Entry 3W1H (X-ray diffraction, 3.89 A resolution); this record covers chains C and D of the 5 polymer chains in the assembly.

[Chain C (and D)]
Name: L-seryl-tRNA(Sec) selenium transferase
From: Aquifex aeolicus
Notes: EC 2.9.1.1; chain D of this document is another copy of the same molecule, construct and numbering; everything in this record applies to it too
Reference sequence: O67140 (SELA_AQUAE); numbering as in UniProt (aligned over 1-452)
Chain sequence (452 residues; numbered 1 to 452; the number before each row is that of its first residue):
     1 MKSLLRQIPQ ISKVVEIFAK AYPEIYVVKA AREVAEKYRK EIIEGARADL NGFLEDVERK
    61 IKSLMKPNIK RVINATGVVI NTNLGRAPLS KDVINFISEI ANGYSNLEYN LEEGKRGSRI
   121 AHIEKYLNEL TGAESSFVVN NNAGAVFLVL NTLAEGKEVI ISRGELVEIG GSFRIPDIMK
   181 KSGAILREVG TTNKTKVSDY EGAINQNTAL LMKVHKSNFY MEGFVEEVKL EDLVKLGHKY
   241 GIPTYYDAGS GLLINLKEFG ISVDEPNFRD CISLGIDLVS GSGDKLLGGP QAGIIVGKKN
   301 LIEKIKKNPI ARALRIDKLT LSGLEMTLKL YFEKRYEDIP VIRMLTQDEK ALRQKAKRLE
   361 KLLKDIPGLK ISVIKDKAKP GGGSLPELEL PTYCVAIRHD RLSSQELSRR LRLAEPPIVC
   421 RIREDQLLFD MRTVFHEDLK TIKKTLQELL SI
Differences from the reference sequence: engineered mutation A19 (Lys in O67140), A21 (Lys in O67140), A46 (Lys in O67140), A48 (Lys in O67140)
Modified residues: K285 ((2S)-2-amino-6-[[3-hydroxy-2-methyl-5-(phosphonooxymethyl)pyridin-4-yl]methylideneamino]hexanoic acid; LLP)
Swiss-Prot annotation at these positions:
  - modified residue: K285 (N6-(pyridoxal phosphate)lysine)
Reported in the primary citation:
  - mutagenesis - T191Y/T192Y/D199R/Y220P: abolished catalytic activity
  - self-association interface (contacts with another copy of this molecule): T191
  - catalytic residues: K285 (proposed by the authors, not directly observed)
  - mutagenesis - R86A, N218A, F224A, R312A, R315A: decreased catalytic activity
  - catalytic residues: R119, D284

[How chain C and chain D interact]
Pairs across the interface (170; chain C residue first):
  I25(C) - F332(D)
  I25(C) - E333(D)
  Y26(C) - K329(D)
  Y26(C) - E333(D)  hydrogen bond
  K29(C) - E129(D)  salt bridge
  M65(C) - K329(D)
  P67(C) - F96(D)  hydrophobic
  P67(C) - E325(D)
  N68(C) - N106(D)  hydrogen bond (backbone-side chain)
  N68(C) - H122(D)  hydrogen bond (side chain-backbone)
  N68(C) - E325(D)  hydrogen bond (backbone-side chain)
  I69(C) - F96(D)
  I69(C) - I100(D)
  I69(C) - N106(D)
  I69(C) - H122(D)
  I69(C) - L321(D)  hydrophobic
  I69(C) - S322(D)
  I69(C) - E325(D)  hydrogen bond (backbone-side chain)
  K70(C) - I100(D)
  K70(C) - S105(D)
  K70(C) - N106(D)  hydrogen bond (backbone-side chain)
  R71(C) - E99(D)
  R71(C) - I100(D)
  R71(C) - Y104(D)
  V72(C) - Y104(D)  hydrogen bond (backbone-backbone)
  V72(C) - S105(D)
  V72(C) - N106(D)
  N74(C) - Y104(D)
  V78(C) - Y104(D)
  V79(C) - Y104(D)  hydrogen bond (backbone-side chain)
  T82(C) - E108(D)
  N83(C) - S105(D)
  N83(C) - E108(D)  hydrogen bond (backbone-backbone)
  N83(C) - Y109(D)  hydrogen bond (backbone-backbone)
  N83(C) - R116(D)
  L84(C) - Y104(D)
  L84(C) - S105(D)  hydrogen bond (backbone-backbone)
  L84(C) - Y109(D)  hydrophobic
  G85(C) - S105(D)
  G85(C) - K318(D)  hydrogen bond (backbone-side chain)
  R86(C) - Y104(D)
  R86(C) - R312(D)
  A87(C) - K318(D)  hydrogen bond (backbone-side chain)
  P88(C) - A101(D)
  P88(C) - G103(D)
  P88(C) - Y104(D)  hydrophobic
  L89(C) - A101(D)  hydrogen bond (backbone-backbone)
  L89(C) - N102(D)
  I94(C) - S98(D)
  I94(C) - A101(D)
  I94(C) - N102(D)
  F96(C) - P67(D)  hydrophobic
  F96(C) - I69(D)
  I97(C) - L319(D)  hydrophobic
  S98(C) - I94(D)
  E99(C) - R71(D)  hydrogen bond (backbone-side chain)
  I100(C) - I69(D)  hydrophobic
  I100(C) - K70(D)
  I100(C) - R71(D)
  A101(C) - P88(D)
  A101(C) - L89(D)  hydrogen bond (backbone-backbone)
  A101(C) - I94(D)
  N102(C) - R71(D)  hydrogen bond
  N102(C) - L89(D)
  N102(C) - I94(D)
  G103(C) - R71(D)
  G103(C) - P88(D)
  Y104(C) - R71(D)
  Y104(C) - V72(D)  hydrogen bond (backbone-backbone)
  Y104(C) - N74(D)
  Y104(C) - V78(D)
  Y104(C) - V79(D)  hydrogen bond (side chain-backbone)
  Y104(C) - L84(D)
  Y104(C) - P88(D)  hydrophobic
  Y104(C) - M344(D)
  S105(C) - K70(D)
  S105(C) - V72(D)
  S105(C) - N83(D)
  S105(C) - L84(D)  hydrogen bond (backbone-backbone)
  S105(C) - G85(D)
  N106(C) - N68(D)  hydrogen bond (side chain-backbone)
  N106(C) - I69(D)
  N106(C) - K70(D)  hydrogen bond (side chain-backbone)
  N106(C) - V72(D)
  L107(C) - N83(D)
  L107(C) - G85(D)
  E108(C) - T82(D)
  E108(C) - N83(D)  hydrogen bond (backbone-backbone)
  Y109(C) - N83(D)  hydrogen bond (backbone-backbone)
  L111(C) - K70(D)
  L111(C) - R412(D)  hydrogen bond (backbone-side chain)
  E112(C) - R412(D)  hydrogen bond (backbone-side chain)
  E113(C) - R412(D)
  G114(C) - R412(D)
  R116(C) - N83(D)
  R116(C) - G171(D)
  R119(C) - Q291(D)  hydrogen bond
  H122(C) - N68(D)  hydrogen bond (backbone-side chain)
  H122(C) - I69(D)
  Y126(C) - N68(D)
  N140(C) - N140(D)
  N140(C) - A313(D)
  N140(C) - L314(D)
  N140(C) - R315(D)  hydrogen bond (side chain-backbone)
  N141(C) - R312(D)  hydrogen bond (side chain-backbone)
  N141(C) - R315(D)
  A143(C) - R312(D)
  A143(C) - A313(D)  hydrophobic
  G144(C) - A313(D)
  F147(C) - F147(D)  hydrophobic
  F147(C) - I310(D)  hydrophobic
  N151(C) - K181(D)  hydrogen bond
  E155(C) - K181(D)  salt bridge
  I169(C) - R312(D)
  G171(C) - R116(D)
  S172(C) - R312(D)
  F173(C) - R312(D)
  K181(C) - N151(D)  hydrogen bond
  K181(C) - E155(D)  salt bridge
  K181(C) - P309(D)
  K181(C) - I310(D)
  K285(C) - R312(D)
  Q291(C) - R119(D)  hydrogen bond
  Q291(C) - R315(D)  hydrogen bond (side chain-backbone)
  Q291(C) - I316(D)
  Q291(C) - D317(D)
  P309(C) - D177(D)
  P309(C) - I178(D)
  P309(C) - K181(D)
  I310(C) - F147(D)  hydrophobic
  I310(C) - K181(D)
  R312(C) - R86(D)
  R312(C) - N141(D)  hydrogen bond (backbone-side chain)
  R312(C) - A143(D)
  R312(C) - I169(D)
  R312(C) - F173(D)
  R312(C) - K285(D)
  A313(C) - N140(D)
  A313(C) - N141(D)
  A313(C) - A143(D)  hydrophobic
  A313(C) - G144(D)
  A313(C) - L314(D)
  L314(C) - N140(D)  hydrogen bond (backbone-side chain)
  L314(C) - A313(D)
  L314(C) - L314(D)  hydrophobic
  R315(C) - N140(D)  hydrogen bond (backbone-side chain)
  R315(C) - N141(D)  hydrogen bond (backbone-side chain)
  R315(C) - Q291(D)  hydrogen bond (backbone-side chain)
  I316(C) - Q291(D)  hydrogen bond (backbone-side chain)
  D317(C) - N140(D)
  D317(C) - Q291(D)
  D317(C) - D317(D)
  D317(C) - T320(D)
  K318(C) - G85(D)
  K318(C) - A87(D)
  L319(C) - I97(D)  hydrophobic
  L319(C) - L319(D)  hydrophobic
  L319(C) - T320(D)
  T320(C) - D317(D)
  T320(C) - L319(D)
  L321(C) - I69(D)  hydrophobic
  S322(C) - I69(D)
  E325(C) - P67(D)
  E325(C) - N68(D)  hydrogen bond (side chain-backbone)
  E325(C) - I69(D)  hydrogen bond (side chain-backbone)
  M344(C) - Y104(D)
  R412(C) - L111(D)  hydrogen bond (side chain-backbone)
  R412(C) - E112(D)
  R412(C) - G114(D)
  L413(C) - E112(D)
Interface residues without a listed pair, chain C (84 interface residues in all): I80, N81, I178, P290, N308, K329, P417, V419, F435
Interface residues without a listed pair, chain D (87 interface residues in all): M65, N81, L107, A121, K125, G170, S172, P290, N308, L413, P417, V419, T433, F435, E437

[Summary]
The interface between chain C and chain D involves 84 residues on one side and 87 on the other; the contacts
include 43 hydrogen bonds and 3 salt bridges. Among the polar pairs are K29(C)-E129(D), E155(C)-K181(D) and
Y26(C)-E333(D). The paper reports catalytic residues K285(C), R119(C) and D284(C); R86A, N218A and F224A of
chain C, among others, reduce catalytic activity; 6 substitutions were tested in all.
Both chains are L-seryl-tRNA(Sec) selenium transferase (Aquifex aeolicus). Entry 3W1H (Crystal structure of
the selenocysteine synthase SelA from Aquifex aeolicus) was determined by X-ray diffraction, deposited
together with 3W1I, 3W1J and 3W1K.
